7NT6 - chains I and X of the 17 polymer chains in the assembly; structure by electron microscopy, 4.30 A resolution (low resolution: residue-level contacts below are approximate; hydrogen-bond / salt-bridge calls are withheld).

Chain I:
Protein: Nucleoprotein
From: Nipah virus
Reference sequence: Q9IK92 (NCAP_NIPAV); numbering as in UniProt (aligned over 1-532)
Sequence (554 residues; numbered -21 to 532; the number before each row is that of its first residue; numbers below 1 keep their minus sign (Met-21 is residue -21)):
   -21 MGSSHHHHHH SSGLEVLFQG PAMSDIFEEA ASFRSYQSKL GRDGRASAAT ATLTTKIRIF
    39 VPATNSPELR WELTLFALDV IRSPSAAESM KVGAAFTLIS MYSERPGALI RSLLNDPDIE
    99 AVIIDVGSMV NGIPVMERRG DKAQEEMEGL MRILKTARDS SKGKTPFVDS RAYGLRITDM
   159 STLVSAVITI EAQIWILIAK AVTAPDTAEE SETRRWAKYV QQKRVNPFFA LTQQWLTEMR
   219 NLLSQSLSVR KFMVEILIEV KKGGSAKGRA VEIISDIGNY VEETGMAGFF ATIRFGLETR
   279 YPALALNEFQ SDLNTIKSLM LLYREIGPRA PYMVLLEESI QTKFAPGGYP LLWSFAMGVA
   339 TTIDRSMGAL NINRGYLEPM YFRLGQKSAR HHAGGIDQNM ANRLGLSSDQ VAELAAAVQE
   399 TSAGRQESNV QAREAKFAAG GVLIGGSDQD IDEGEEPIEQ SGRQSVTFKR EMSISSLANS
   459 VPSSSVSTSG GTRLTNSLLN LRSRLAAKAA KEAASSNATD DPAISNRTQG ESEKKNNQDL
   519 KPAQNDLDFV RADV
Not modelled in the structure: -21 to 3, 381-386, 398-532
Differences from the reference sequence: initiating methionine (-21); expression tag (-20 to 0)
Curated features (UniProtKB/Swiss-Prot):
  - binding site (RNA): Lys178, Arg193, Tyr258, Arg352
  - natural variant: Thr30 (T30I: In strain: Isolate Malaysian flying-fox), Ser139 (S139R: In strain: Isolate NiV/MY/99/VRI-0626), Met345 (M345I: In strain: Isolate NiV/MY/99/VRI-0626), Ile429 (I429V: In strain: Isolate NiV/KHM/CSUR381), Gly432 (G432E: In strain: Isolate NiV/KHM/CSUR381), Asn457 (N457D: In strain: Isolate NiV/KHM/CSUR381), Ile502 (I502T: In strain: Isolate NiV/KHM/CSUR381), Glu511 (E511G: In strain: Isolate NiV/KHM/CSUR381), Leu518 (L518P: In strain: Isolate NiV/KHM/CSUR381), Ala521 (A521T: In strain: Isolate NiV/KHM/CSUR381)

Chain X:
Molecule: 48-nt RNA strand
From: Escherichia coli BL21(DE3)
Sequence (48 nucleotides; each row starts with the number of its first residue):
     1 UUUUUUUUUU UUUUUUUUUU UUUUUUUUUU UUUUUUUUUU UUUUUUUU

Chain I / chain X interface:
Pairs across the interface - 10 pairs, chain I then chain X:
  Thr181(I) - U8(X)
  Thr181(I) - U9(X)
  Lys196(I) - U13(X)
  Tyr258(I) - U12(X)
  Ala265(I) - U9(X)
  Ser344(I) - U10(X)
  Met345(I) - U10(X)
  Leu348(I) - U9(X)
  Leu348(I) - U10(X)
  Asn349(I) - U9(X)
Interface residues without a listed pair, chain I (15 interface residues in all): Gln200, Asn257, Gly263, Gly266, Pro324, Gly325, Gly346

Summary:
15 residues of chain I and 5 residues of chain X are in contact. UniProt lists 4 RNA-binding residues on chain
I.
Chain I is Nucleoprotein (Nipah virus) and chain X is a 48-nt RNA strand (Escherichia coli BL21(DE3)); the
structure, CryoEM structure of the Nipah virus nucleocapsid spiral clam-shaped assembly, was determined by
electron microscopy, deposited together with 7NT5.
